6J6Q - chains d and E of the 42 polymer chains in the assembly; structure by electron microscopy, 3.70 A resolution.

[Chain d]
Protein: Pre-mRNA-splicing factor CLF1
Organism: Saccharomyces cerevisiae (strain ATCC 204508 / S288c)
UniProt: Q12309 (CLF1_YEAST); residue numbers follow UniProt; this construct covers 1-687
Sequence (687 residues; row label = number of the first residue in the row):
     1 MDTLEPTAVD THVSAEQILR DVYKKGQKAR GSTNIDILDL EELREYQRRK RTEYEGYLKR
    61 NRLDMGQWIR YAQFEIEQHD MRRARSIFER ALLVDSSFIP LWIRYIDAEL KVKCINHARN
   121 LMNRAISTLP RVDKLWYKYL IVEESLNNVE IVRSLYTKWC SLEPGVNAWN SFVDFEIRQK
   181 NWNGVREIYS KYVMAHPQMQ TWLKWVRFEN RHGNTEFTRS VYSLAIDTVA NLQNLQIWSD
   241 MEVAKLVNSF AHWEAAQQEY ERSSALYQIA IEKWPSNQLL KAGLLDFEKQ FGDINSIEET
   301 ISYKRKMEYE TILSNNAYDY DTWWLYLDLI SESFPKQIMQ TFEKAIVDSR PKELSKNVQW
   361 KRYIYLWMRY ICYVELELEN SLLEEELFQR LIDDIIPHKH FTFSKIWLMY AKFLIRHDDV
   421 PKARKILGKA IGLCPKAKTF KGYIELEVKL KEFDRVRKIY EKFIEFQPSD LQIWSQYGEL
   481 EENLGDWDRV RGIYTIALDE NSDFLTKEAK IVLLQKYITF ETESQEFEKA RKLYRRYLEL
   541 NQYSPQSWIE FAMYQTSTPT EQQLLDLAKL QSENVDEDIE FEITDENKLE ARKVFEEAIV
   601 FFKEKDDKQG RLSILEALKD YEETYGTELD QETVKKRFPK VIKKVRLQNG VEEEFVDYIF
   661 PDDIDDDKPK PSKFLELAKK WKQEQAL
Unresolved in the structure: 1-35, 351, 371-373, 387, 403-404, 421, 440-444, 461, 476-479, 496, 513, 527-530, 549-553, 572-574, 594, 618-619, 637-687

[Chain E]
Molecule: U6 snRNA
Organism: Saccharomyces cerevisiae S288c
Sequence (112 nucleotides; each row starts with the number of its first residue):
     1 GUUCGCGAAG UAACCCUUCG UGGACAUUUG GUCAAUUUGA AACAAUACAG AGAUGAUCAG
    61 CAGUUCCCCU GCAUAAGGAU GAACCGUUUU ACAAAGAGAU UUAUUUCGUU UU
Unresolved in the structure: 104-112
Ion coordination: Mg2+ site 1: A59, G60; Mg2+ site 2 near C61 (its only coordinating residue here); Mg2+ site 3: U80 (shared with 1 residue of chain B); Mg2+ site 4 near G81 (its only coordinating residue here)
Reported in the primary citation:
  - Mg2+ coordination: A59, G60, G78, U80

[Chain d / chain E interface]
Pairs across the interface - 20 pairs, chain d then chain E:
  Glu-53(d) / G86(E)  hydrogen bond to the base
  Tyr-57(d) / G86(E)  stacking on the base
  Lys-59(d) / U65(E)  sugar contact
  Lys-59(d) / C66(E)  base contact
  Lys-59(d) / C67(E)  salt bridge to the phosphate
  Arg-60(d) / U64(E)  hydrogen bond to the sugar
  Arg-60(d) / U65(E)  phosphate contact
  Arg-60(d) / C84(E)  sugar contact
  Gln-67(d) / G86(E)  base contact
  Gln-67(d) / U87(E)  hydrogen bond to the base
  Arg-70(d) / U87(E)  hydrogen bond to the base
  Arg-70(d) / U88(E)  hydrogen bond to the base
  Arg-70(d) / U89(E)  phosphate contact
  Ile-99(d) / A91(E)  base contact
  Pro-100(d) / A91(E)  phosphate contact
  Arg-104(d) / U90(E)  salt bridge to the phosphate
  Arg-104(d) / A91(E)  salt bridge to the phosphate
  Lys-111(d) / U90(E)  hydrogen bond to the base
  Lys-134(d) / A91(E)  phosphate contact
  Lys-134(d) / C92(E)  salt bridge to the phosphate
Interface residues without a listed pair, chain d (16 interface residues in all): Tyr-54, Leu-58, Arg-90, Ile-103, Val-132
Interface residues without a listed pair, chain E (14 interface residues in all): A83, C85

[Summary]
Chain d and chain E form an interface of 16 and 14 residues respectively, with 6 hydrogen bonds, 4 salt
bridges and 1 aromatic stacking contact. Polar contacts include Glu-53(d)/G86(E), Gln-67(d)/U87(E) and
Arg-70(d)/U87(E). A59(E) and G60(E) form the Mg2+ site 1. From the paper: Mg2+ coordination by A59(E), G60(E)
and G78(E) among others.
Here chain d is Pre-mRNA-splicing factor CLF1 (Saccharomyces cerevisiae (strain ATCC 204508 / S288c)) and
chain E is U6 snRNA (Saccharomyces cerevisiae S288c). Entry 6J6Q (Cryo-EM structure of the yeast B*-b2 complex
at an average resolution of 3.7 angstrom) was determined by electron microscopy, deposited together with 6J6G,
6J6H and 6J6N.
